4D9T - chain A; structure by X-ray diffraction, 2.40 A resolution.

[Chain A]
Name: Ribosomal protein S6 kinase alpha-3
Source organism: Homo sapiens
Notes: EC 2.7.11.1; fragment: C-terminal kinase domain
UniProt: P51812 (KS6A3_HUMAN); residues 399-740 here = UniProt positions 399-740
Chain sequence (342 residues; numbered 399 to 740; the number before each row is that of its first residue):
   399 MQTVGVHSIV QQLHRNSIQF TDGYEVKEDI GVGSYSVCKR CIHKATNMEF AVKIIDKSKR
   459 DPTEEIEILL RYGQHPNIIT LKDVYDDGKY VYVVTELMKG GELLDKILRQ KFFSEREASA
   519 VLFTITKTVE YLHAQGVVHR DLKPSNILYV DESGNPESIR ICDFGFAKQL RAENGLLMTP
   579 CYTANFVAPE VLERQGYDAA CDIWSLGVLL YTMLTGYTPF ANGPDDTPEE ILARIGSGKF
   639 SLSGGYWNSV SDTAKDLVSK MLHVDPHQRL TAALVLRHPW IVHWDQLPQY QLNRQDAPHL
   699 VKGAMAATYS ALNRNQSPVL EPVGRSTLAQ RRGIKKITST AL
Disordered / not traced: 399-414, 714-740
Sequence notes: conflict E591 (Lys in P51812)
Swiss-Prot annotation at these positions:
  - active site: D539 (Proton acceptor)
  - binding site (ATP): I428 to C436, K451
  - modified residue: S415 (Phosphoserine), Y529 (Phosphotyrosine), S556 (Phosphoserine), S715 (Phosphoserine)
  - natural variant: I416 (I416V: In a breast cancer sample), G431 (G431D: In CLS), I477 (deletion: In CLS), Y483 (Y483C: In a gastric adenocarcinoma sample), L608 (L608F: In a glioblastoma multiforme sample), R729 (R729Q: In CLS)
Disulfide bonds: C579 forms a disulfide with the same residue of a neighbouring copy of this chain
Bound ions: Na+: G471, H473, I476, T478
Residues lining bound ligands: 0JG (methyl (2S)-3-{4-amino-7-[(1E)-3-hydroxyprop-1-en-1-yl]-5-(4-methylphenyl)-7H-pyrrolo[2,3-d]pyrimidin-6-yl}-2-cyanopropanoate): I428, S434, C436, A449, V450, K451, E463, L467, I477, V491, T493, E494, L495, M496, N544, L546, C560, D561
From the paper describing this entry:
  - mutagenesis - C436V (1000-fold), T493M (1000-fold): decreased binding to CN-NHiPr
  - mutagenesis - C436V (1000-fold): decreased binding to inhibitors 14 and 15

[Summary]
Chain A binds compound 0JG. The Na+ site is built by G471, H473, I476 and T478. UniProt lists active-site
residue D539 and 10 ATP-binding residues. From the paper: C436V and T493M reduce binding to CN-NHiPr; C436V
reduces binding to inhibitors 14 and 15.
Chain A is Ribosomal protein S6 kinase alpha-3 (Homo sapiens); the structure, Rsk2 C-terminal Kinase Domain
with inhibitor (E)-methyl
3-(4-amino-7-(3-hydroxypropyl)-5-p-tolyl-7H-pyrrolo[2,3-d]pyrimidin-6-yl)-2-cyanoacrylate, was determined by
X-ray diffraction (same publication as 4D9U).
